3MDD - chains A and B; structure by X-ray diffraction, 2.40 A resolution.

== Chain A (and B) ==
Protein: Medium chain acyl-CoA dehydrogenase
Source organism: Sus scrofa
Notes: EC 1.3.99.3; chain B of this document is another copy of the same molecule, construct and numbering; everything in this record applies to it too
UniProt: P41367 (ACADM_PIG); residues 11-395 here correspond to UniProt positions 36-420 (UniProt number = residue number + 25)
Chain sequence (385 residues; row label = number of the first residue in the row):
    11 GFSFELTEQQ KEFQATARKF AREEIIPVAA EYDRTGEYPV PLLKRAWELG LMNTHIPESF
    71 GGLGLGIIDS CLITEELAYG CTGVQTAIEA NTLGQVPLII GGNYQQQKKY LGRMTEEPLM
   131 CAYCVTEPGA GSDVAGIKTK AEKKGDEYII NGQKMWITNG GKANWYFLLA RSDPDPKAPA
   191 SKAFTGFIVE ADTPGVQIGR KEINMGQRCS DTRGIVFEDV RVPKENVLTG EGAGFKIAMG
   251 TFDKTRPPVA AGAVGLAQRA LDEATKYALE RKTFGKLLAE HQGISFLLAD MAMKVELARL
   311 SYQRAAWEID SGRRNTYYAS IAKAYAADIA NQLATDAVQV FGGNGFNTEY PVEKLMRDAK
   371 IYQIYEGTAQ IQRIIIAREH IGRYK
Construct notes: conflict Glu15 (Lys40 in P41367), Pro258 (Ser283 in P41367), Glu280 (Gly305 in P41367), Glu306 (Asp331 in P41367)
Curated features (UniProtKB/Swiss-Prot):
  - active site: Glu376 (Proton acceptor)
  - binding site (FAD): Tyr133 to Ser142, Trp166 to Thr168, Arg281 to Thr283, His291, Gln292, Gln349 to Gly353, Gly377 to Gln380
  - binding site (octanoyl-CoA): Ser142, Ser191, Asp253, Arg256, Arg324, Thr326, Glu376
  - modified residue: Lys54 (N6-acetyllysine), Lys154 (N6-succinyllysine), Lys187 (N6-acetyllysine), Lys192 (N6-acetyllysine), Lys234 (N6-acetyllysine), Lys246 (N6-acetyllysine), Lys254 (N6-acetyllysine), Lys276 (N6-acetyllysine), Thr326 (Phosphothreonine)

== Interface between chain A and chain B ==
Pairs across the interface (58; chain A residue first):
  Pro138(A) with Arg281(B), hydrogen bond (backbone-side chain)
  Gly139(A) with Arg281(B)
  Ser142(A) with Phe284(B)
  Asp143(A) with Phe284(B), hydrogen bond (side chain-backbone)
  Trp166(A) with Gly353(B); Asn354(B); Asn357(B)
  Arg210(A) with Glu359(B), salt bridge
  Glu212(A) with Asn357(B); Glu359(B)
  Ile213(A) with Asn357(B), hydrogen bond (backbone-side chain); Thr358(B), hydrogen bond (backbone-backbone)
  Asn214(A) with Phe356(B); Asn357(B), hydrogen bond
  Met215(A) with Phe356(B), hydrogen bond (backbone-backbone); Glu363(B)
  Gly216(A) with Phe356(B)
  Arg281(A) with Pro138(B), hydrogen bond (side chain-backbone); Gly139(B); Ala140(B)
  Thr283(A) with Asp143(B)
  Phe284(A) with Ser142(B); Asp143(B), hydrogen bond (backbone-side chain)
  Thr345(A) with Lys370(B), hydrogen bond
  Val348(A) with Lys370(B)
  Gln349(A) with Lys370(B), hydrogen bond; Gln373(B), hydrogen bond (side chain-backbone); Ile374(B); Thr378(B); Ala379(B); Gln380(B)
  Gly352(A) with Ile374(B)
  Gly353(A) with Trp166(B); Ile374(B)
  Asn354(A) with Trp166(B)
  Phe356(A) with Asn214(B); Met215(B), hydrogen bond (backbone-backbone); Gly216(B); Arg367(B); Ile371(B), hydrophobic
  Asn357(A) with Trp166(B); Glu212(B); Ile213(B), hydrogen bond (side chain-backbone); Asn214(B), hydrogen bond
  Thr358(A) with Ile213(B), hydrogen bond (backbone-backbone)
  Glu359(A) with Arg210(B), salt bridge
  Glu363(A) with Met215(B)
  Arg367(A) with Phe356(B)
  Lys370(A) with Thr345(B), hydrogen bond (side chain-backbone); Val348(B); Gln349(B), hydrogen bond; Met366(B)
  Ile371(A) with Phe356(B), hydrophobic
  Gln373(A) with Gln349(B), hydrogen bond (backbone-side chain)
  Ile374(A) with Gly352(B); Gly353(B)
  Ala379(A) with Gln349(B)
  Gln380(A) with Gln349(B)
Also at the interface, not in a pair above, chain A (40 interface residues in all): Ala140, Gly141, Lys282, Gly285, Ile294, Met366, Asp368, Thr378
Also at the interface, not in a pair above, chain B (39 interface residues in all): Gly141, Gln217, Lys282, Thr283, Gly285

== Overview ==
40 residues of chain A face 39 of chain B across their interface, with 18 hydrogen bonds and 2 salt bridges.
Polar pairs include Arg210(A)-Glu359(B), Pro138(A)-Arg281(B) and Asp143(A)-Phe284(B). From UniProt:
active-site residue Glu376(A), 27 FAD-binding residues and 7 octanoyl-CoA-binding residues on chain A.
Both chains are Medium chain acyl-CoA dehydrogenase (Sus scrofa). Entry 3MDD (Crystal structures of medium
chain acyl-CoA dehydrogenase from pig liver mitochondria with and without substrate) was determined by X-ray
diffraction together with 3MDE from the same study.
